PDB entry 6TQE | electron microscopy, 4.30 A resolution (low resolution: residue-level contacts below are approximate; hydrogen-bond / salt-bridge calls are withheld) | chains A and B

== Chain A (and B) ==
Name: ABC transporter ATP-binding protein/permease
From: Mycobacterium tuberculosis
Notes: chain B of this document is another copy of the same molecule, construct and numbering; everything in this record applies to it too
Reference sequence: A0A045ITS3 (A0A045ITS3_MYCTX); numbering as in UniProt (aligned over 1-639)
Chain sequence (647 residues; numbered 1 to 647; the number before each row is that of its first residue):
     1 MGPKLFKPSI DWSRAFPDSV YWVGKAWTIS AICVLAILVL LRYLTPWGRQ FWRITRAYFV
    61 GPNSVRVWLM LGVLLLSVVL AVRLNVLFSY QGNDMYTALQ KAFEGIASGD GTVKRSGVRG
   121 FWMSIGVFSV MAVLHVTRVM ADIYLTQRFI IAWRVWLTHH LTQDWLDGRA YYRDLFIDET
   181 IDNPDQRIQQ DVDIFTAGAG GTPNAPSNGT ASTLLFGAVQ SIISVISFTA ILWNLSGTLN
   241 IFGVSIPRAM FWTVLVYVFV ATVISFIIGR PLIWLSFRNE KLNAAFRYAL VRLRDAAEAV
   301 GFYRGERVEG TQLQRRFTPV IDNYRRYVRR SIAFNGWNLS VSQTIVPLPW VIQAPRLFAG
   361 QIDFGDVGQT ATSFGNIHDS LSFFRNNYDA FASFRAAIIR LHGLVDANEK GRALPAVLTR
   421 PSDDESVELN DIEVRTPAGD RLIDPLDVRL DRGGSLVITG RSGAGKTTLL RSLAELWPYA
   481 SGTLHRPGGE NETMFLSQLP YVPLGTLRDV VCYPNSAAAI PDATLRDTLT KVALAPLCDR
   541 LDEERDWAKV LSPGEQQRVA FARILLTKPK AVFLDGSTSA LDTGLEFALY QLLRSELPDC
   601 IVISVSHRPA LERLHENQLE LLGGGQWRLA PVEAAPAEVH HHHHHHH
Disordered / not traced: 635-647
Differences from the reference sequence: engineered mutation Gly576 (Glu in A0A045ITS3); expression tag (640-647)
Metal / ion sites: Mg2+: Thr467 (together with ATP)
Ligand contacts:
  - ATP (adenosine-5'-triphosphate), molecule 1: Thr436, Arg461, Ser462, Gly463, Ala464, Gly465, Lys466, Thr467, Thr468, Arg471, Trp477, Gln498
  - ATP, molecule 2: Lys549, Val550, Ser552, Gly554, Glu555, Ala580

== How chain A and chain B interact ==
Residue-residue contacts - 131 pairs, chain A then chain B:
  Leu99(A) - Phe358(B)
  Leu99(A) - Phe364(B)
  Gln100(A) - Phe103(B)
  Phe103(A) - Gln100(B)
  Phe103(A) - Phe364(B)
  Glu104(A) - Ala107(B)
  Ile106(A) - Phe358(B)
  Ala107(A) - Glu104(B)
  Lys114(A) - Phe358(B)
  Val118(A) - Phe358(B)
  Trp122(A) - Ala354(B)
  Ala132(A) - Gln343(B)
  Val136(A) - Gln343(B)
  Met140(A) - Asn335(B)
  Met140(A) - Gly336(B)
  Met140(A) - Leu339(B)
  Tyr144(A) - Ile332(B)
  Gln147(A) - Val328(B)
  Ile151(A) - Ile321(B)
  Ile151(A) - Tyr324(B)
  Ile151(A) - Arg325(B)
  Thr158(A) - Phe317(B)
  Trp165(A) - Leu293(B)
  Arg169(A) - Arg304(B)
  Arg169(A) - Glu306(B)
  Tyr171(A) - Ala297(B)
  Tyr171(A) - Val300(B)
  Tyr171(A) - Gly301(B)
  Tyr171(A) - Glu306(B)
  Leu175(A) - Lys549(B)
  Pro184(A) - Arg294(B)
  Asp185(A) - Arg287(B)
  Asp185(A) - Val291(B)
  Gln186(A) - Arg287(B)
  Gln189(A) - Asn283(B)
  Gln189(A) - Phe286(B)
  Gln189(A) - Arg287(B)
  Asn204(A) - Tyr324(B)
  Pro206(A) - Tyr327(B)
  Pro206(A) - Val328(B)
  Pro206(A) - Ser331(B)
  Ser207(A) - Asn335(B)
  Asn283(A) - Gln189(B)
  Phe286(A) - Gln189(B)
  Arg287(A) - Asp185(B)
  Arg287(A) - Gln186(B)
  Arg287(A) - Gln189(B)
  Arg287(A) - Arg287(B)
  Tyr288(A) - Val291(B)
  Tyr288(A) - Arg294(B)
  Val291(A) - Asp185(B)
  Val291(A) - Tyr288(B)
  Val291(A) - Val291(B)
  Arg292(A) - Val502(B)
  Arg292(A) - Pro503(B)
  Arg292(A) - Leu504(B)
  Arg292(A) - Ala548(B)
  Leu293(A) - Trp165(B)
  Arg294(A) - Pro184(B)
  Arg294(A) - Tyr288(B)
  Ala297(A) - Tyr171(B)
  Glu298(A) - Arg471(B)
  Ala299(A) - Ser497(B)
  Ala299(A) - Tyr501(B)
  Val300(A) - Tyr171(B)
  Gly301(A) - Tyr171(B)
  Phe302(A) - Leu470(B)
  Phe302(A) - Arg471(B)
  Phe302(A) - Phe495(B)
  Phe302(A) - Ser497(B)
  Tyr303(A) - Phe495(B)
  Tyr303(A) - Arg563(B)
  Arg304(A) - Arg169(B)
  Arg304(A) - Ala474(B)
  Gly305(A) - Tyr513(B)
  Glu306(A) - Arg169(B)
  Glu306(A) - Tyr171(B)
  Val308(A) - Tyr513(B)
  Val308(A) - Asn515(B)
  Glu309(A) - Tyr501(B)
  Glu309(A) - Tyr513(B)
  Phe317(A) - Thr158(B)
  Ile321(A) - Ile151(B)
  Tyr324(A) - Ile151(B)
  Tyr324(A) - Asn204(B)
  Arg325(A) - Ile151(B)
  Tyr327(A) - Pro206(B)
  Val328(A) - Gln147(B)
  Val328(A) - Pro206(B)
  Ser331(A) - Pro206(B)
  Ile332(A) - Tyr144(B)
  Asn335(A) - Met140(B)
  Asn335(A) - Ser207(B)
  Gly336(A) - Met140(B)
  Leu339(A) - Met140(B)
  Gln343(A) - Ala132(B)
  Gln343(A) - Val136(B)
  Ala354(A) - Trp122(B)
  Phe358(A) - Leu99(B)
  Phe358(A) - Ile106(B)
  Phe358(A) - Lys114(B)
  Phe358(A) - Val118(B)
  Phe364(A) - Leu99(B)
  Phe364(A) - Phe103(B)
  Ser462(A) - Arg558(B)
  Leu470(A) - Phe302(B)
  Arg471(A) - Glu298(B)
  Arg471(A) - Phe302(B)
  Ala474(A) - Arg304(B)
  Phe495(A) - Phe302(B)
  Phe495(A) - Tyr303(B)
  Ser497(A) - Ala299(B)
  Ser497(A) - Phe302(B)
  Gln498(A) - Pro553(B)
  Tyr501(A) - Ala299(B)
  Tyr501(A) - Glu309(B)
  Val502(A) - Arg292(B)
  Pro503(A) - Arg292(B)
  Leu504(A) - Arg292(B)
  Tyr513(A) - Gly305(B)
  Tyr513(A) - Val308(B)
  Tyr513(A) - Glu309(B)
  Asn515(A) - Val308(B)
  Ala548(A) - Arg292(B)
  Pro553(A) - Gln498(B)
  Arg558(A) - Ser462(B)
  Arg563(A) - Tyr303(B)
  Ala580(A) - His607(B)
  Asp582(A) - His607(B)
  His607(A) - Ala580(B)
  His607(A) - Asp582(B)
Interface residues without a listed pair, chain A (120 interface residues in all): Ala102, Ser108, Phe121, Phe128, Ile143, Arg154, Val155, Thr162, Leu166, Tyr172, Asn183, Gln190, Ala205, Ala284, Ala289, Leu290, Asp295, Ala296, Leu313, Arg316, Val346, Pro347, Trp350, Val351, Leu357, Gly460, Arg461, Gly463, Leu476, Met494, Leu496, Leu499, Pro514, Ser516, Lys549, Glu555, Ser579, Leu581
Interface residues without a listed pair, chain B (119 interface residues in all): Ala102, Ser108, Phe121, Phe128, Ile143, Arg154, Val155, Thr162, Leu166, Tyr172, Leu175, Asn183, Gln190, Ala205, Ala284, Leu290, Asp295, Ala296, Leu313, Arg316, Val346, Pro347, Trp350, Val351, Leu357, Gly460, Arg461, Gly463, Leu476, Met494, Leu496, Leu499, Pro514, Ser516, Glu555, Ser579, Leu581

== Summary ==
120 residues of chain A face 119 of chain B across their interface. Chain A binds ATP.
Chain A and chain B are both ABC transporter ATP-binding protein/permease (Mycobacterium tuberculosis); the
structure, The structure of ABC transporter Rv1819c without addition of substrate, was determined by electron
microscopy (same publication as 6TQF).
